5V07 - chains Z and A of the 3 polymer chains in the assembly; structure by X-ray diffraction, 2.15 A resolution.

== Chain Z ==
Name: Exonuclease 1
Source organism: Homo sapiens
Notes: EC 3.1.-.-
UniProtKB: Q9UQ84 (EXO1_HUMAN); residue numbers follow UniProt; this construct covers 1-352
Amino-acid sequence (352 residues; numbered 1 to 352; the number before each row is that of its first residue):
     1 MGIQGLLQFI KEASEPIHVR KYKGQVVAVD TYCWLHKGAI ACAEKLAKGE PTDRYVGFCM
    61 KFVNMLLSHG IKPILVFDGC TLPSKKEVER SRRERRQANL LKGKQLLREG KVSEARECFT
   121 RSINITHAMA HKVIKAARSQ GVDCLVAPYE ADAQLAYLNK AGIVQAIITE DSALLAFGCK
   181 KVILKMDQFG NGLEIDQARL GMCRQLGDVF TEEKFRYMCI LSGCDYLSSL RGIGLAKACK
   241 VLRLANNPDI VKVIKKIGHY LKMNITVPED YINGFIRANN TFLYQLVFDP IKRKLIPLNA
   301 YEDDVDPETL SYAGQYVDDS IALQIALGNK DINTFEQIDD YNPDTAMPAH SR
Disordered / not traced: 1, 346-352
Differences from the reference sequence: engineered mutation Ala-173 (Asp in Q9UQ84)
Ion coordination: Mn2+ site 1 near Cys-80 (its only coordinating residue here); Mn2+ site 2: Asp-152, Asp-171 (shared with 1 residue of chain B); Mn2+ site 3: Asp-152 (shared with 2 residues of chain B); Na+: Ser-222, Ser-229, Ile-233 (shared with DT4(A) of chain A)
Swiss-Prot annotation at these positions:
  - binding site (Mg(2+)): Asp-30, Asp-78, Glu-150, Asp-152, Asp-171, Asp-225, Asp-270
  - natural variant: Glu-109 (E109K: Abrogates exonuclease activity)
  - mutagenesis: Asp-78 (D78A: Abrogates double-stranded DNA exonuclease activity and endonuclease activity against 5'-overhanging flap structures. Also reduces DNA-binding to 5'-overhanging flap structures), Asp-225 (D225A: Abrogates double-stranded DNA exonuclease activity and endonuclease activity against 5'-overhanging flap structures. Also enhances DNA-binding to 5'-overhanging flap structures)
From the paper describing this entry:
  - mutagenesis - Y32A (20-fold), H36A (150-fold): decreased catalytic activity (citing earlier work)
  - catalytic residues: Asp-30, Asp-78, Asp-152, Asp-171 (by similarity / conservation)

== Chain A ==
Molecule: 13-nt DNA strand
Sequence (13 nucleotides; each row starts with the number of its first residue):
     1 CGCTAGTCGA CAT
Ion coordination: Na+: DT4 (shared with Ser-222(Z), Ser-229(Z), Ile-233(Z) of chain Z)

== Interface between chain Z and chain A ==
Contacting residue pairs (25):
  Lys-37(Z) / DA10(A)  base contact
  Lys-37(Z) / DC11(A)  sugar contact
  Ile-40(Z) / DA10(A)  base contact
  Ile-40(Z) / DC11(A)  sugar contact
  Ala-41(Z) / DC11(A)  sugar contact
  Arg-54(Z) / DT13(A)  salt bridge to the phosphate
  Phe-58(Z) / DC11(A)  phosphate contact
  Phe-58(Z) / DA12(A)  phosphate contact
  Arg-116(Z) / DC11(A)  base contact
  Arg-121(Z) / DC8(A)  base contact
  Arg-121(Z) / DG9(A)  hydrogen bond to the base
  Ser-229(Z) / DT4(A)  phosphate contact
  Leu-230(Z) / DT4(A)  phosphate contact
  Arg-231(Z) / DT4(A)  hydrogen bond to the phosphate
  Arg-231(Z) / DA5(A)  salt bridge to the phosphate
  Gly-232(Z) / DC3(A)  hydrogen bond to the phosphate
  Gly-232(Z) / DT4(A)  hydrogen bond to the phosphate
  Ile-233(Z) / DC3(A)  hydrogen bond to the phosphate
  Ile-233(Z) / DT4(A)  hydrogen bond to the phosphate
  Gly-234(Z) / DC3(A)  hydrogen bond to the phosphate
  Leu-235(Z) / DC3(A)  phosphate contact
  Ala-236(Z) / DG2(A)  sugar contact
  Ala-236(Z) / DC3(A)  hydrogen bond to the phosphate
  Lys-237(Z) / DG2(A)  phosphate contact
  Lys-237(Z) / DC3(A)  hydrogen bond to the phosphate
Also at the interface, not in a pair above, chain Z (19 interface residues in all): His-36, Lys-61, Glu-117

== Overview ==
The interface between chain Z and chain A involves 19 residues on one side and 10 on the other, with 9
hydrogen bonds and 2 salt bridges. Polar pairs include Arg-121(Z)/DG9(A), Arg-231(Z)/DT4(A) and
Gly-232(Z)/DC3(A). The paper reports catalytic residues Asp-30(Z), Asp-78(Z) and Asp-152(Z) among others; Y32A
and H36A of chain Z reduce catalytic activity.
Here chain Z is Exonuclease 1 (Homo sapiens) and chain A is a 13-nt DNA strand. Entry 5V07 (Crystal structure
of human exonuclease 1 Exo1 (D173A) in complex with 5' recessed-end DNA (rV)) was determined by X-ray
diffraction (same publication as 5UZV, 5V04, 5V05, 5V06, 5V08, 5V09 and 4 further entries).
